2CDC - chains A and B of the 4 polymer chains in the assembly; structure by X-ray diffraction, 1.50 A resolution.

# Chain A (and B)
Molecule: Glucose dehydrogenase glucose 1-dehydrogenase, dhg-1
Source organism: Sulfolobus solfataricus
Notes: EC 1.1.1.47; chain B of this document is another copy of the same molecule, construct and numbering; everything in this record applies to it too
Reference sequence: O93715 (O93715_SULSO); numbering as in UniProt (aligned over 1-366)
Amino-acid sequence (366 residues; row label = number of the first residue in the row):
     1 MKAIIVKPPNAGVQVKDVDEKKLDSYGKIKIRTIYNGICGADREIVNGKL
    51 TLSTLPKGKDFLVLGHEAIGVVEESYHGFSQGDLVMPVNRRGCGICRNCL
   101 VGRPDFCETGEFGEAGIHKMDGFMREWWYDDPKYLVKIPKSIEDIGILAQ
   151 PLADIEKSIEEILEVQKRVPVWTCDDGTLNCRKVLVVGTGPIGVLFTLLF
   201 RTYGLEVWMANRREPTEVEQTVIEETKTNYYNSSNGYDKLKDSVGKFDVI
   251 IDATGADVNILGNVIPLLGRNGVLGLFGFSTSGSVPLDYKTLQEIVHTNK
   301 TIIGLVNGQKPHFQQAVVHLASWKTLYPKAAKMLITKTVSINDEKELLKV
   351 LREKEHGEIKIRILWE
Not modelled in the structure: 51-57
Disulfides: Cys174-Cys181
Differences from the reference sequence: engineered mutation Ala41 (Thr in O93715)
Ion coordination: Zn2+ site 1: Cys39, His66, Glu67; Zn2+ site 2: Cys93, Cys96, Cys99, Cys107
Small-molecule neighbours:
  - NADP (NAP; NADP nicotinamide-adenine-dinucleotide phosphate): Asp154, Val187, Gly188, Thr189, Gly190, Pro191, Ile192, Gly193, Ala210, Asn211, Arg212, Arg213, Ser233, Ala253, Thr254, Gly255, Ala256, Ile260, Phe277, Gly278, Phe279, Leu305, Val306, Asn307, Lys354, His356
  - beta-D-xylopyranose / alpha-D-xylopyranose: Cys39, Ala41, His66, Asn89, Arg90, Glu114, Ile117, Gln150, Asp154, Phe279, Asn307
  - alpha-D-xylopyranose (XYS), molecule 1: Val136, Lys137, Pro139, Gln314, Val317, Val318
  - alpha-D-xylopyranose (XYS), molecule 2: Arg201, Thr202, Gly204
Swiss-Prot annotation at these positions:
  - binding site (Zn(2+)): Cys39, His66, Glu67, Cys93, Cys96, Cys99, Cys107, Gln150
  - binding site (substrate): Asn89, Glu114, Gln150, Asp154, Asn307
  - binding site (NADP(+)): Thr189 to Ile192, Asn211 to Arg213, Phe277 to Phe279, Leu305 to Asn307, Lys354

# How chain A and chain B interact
Residue-residue contacts (40; chain A residue first):
  Val101(A) - Cys174(B)
  Val101(A) - Gly177(B)
  Gly102(A) - Asp175(B)
  Lys133(A) - Asp176(B)
  Pro139(A) - Leu326(B)  hydrophobic
  Ser141(A) - Thr325(B)  hydrogen bond (side chain-backbone)
  Ile142(A) - Thr325(B)
  Lys167(A) - Lys167(B)
  Cys174(A) - Val101(B)
  Asp175(A) - Gly102(B)
  Asp175(A) - Lys133(B)
  Asp176(A) - Lys133(B)
  Asp176(A) - Lys310(B)  salt bridge
  Gly177(A) - Val101(B)
  Gly177(A) - Pro311(B)
  Thr178(A) - Lys310(B)
  Thr178(A) - Pro311(B)
  Thr178(A) - Gln314(B)
  Asn180(A) - Gln314(B)
  Thr202(A) - Val318(B)
  Lys310(A) - Asp176(B)  salt bridge
  Lys310(A) - Thr178(B)
  Pro311(A) - Gly177(B)
  Pro311(A) - Thr178(B)
  Gln314(A) - Thr178(B)
  Gln314(A) - Asn180(B)
  Val318(A) - Thr202(B)
  Val318(A) - Ser322(B)
  Ala321(A) - Thr325(B)  hydrogen bond (backbone-side chain)
  Ala321(A) - Leu326(B)  hydrophobic
  Ser322(A) - Val318(B)
  Ser322(A) - Ala321(B)
  Ser322(A) - Ser322(B)
  Lys324(A) - Thr325(B)
  Thr325(A) - Ser141(B)  hydrogen bond (backbone-side chain)
  Thr325(A) - Ile142(B)
  Thr325(A) - Ala321(B)
  Thr325(A) - Lys324(B)
  Leu326(A) - Pro139(B)  hydrophobic
  Leu326(A) - Ala321(B)  hydrophobic
Other interface residues (no listed pair), chain A (27 interface residues in all): Val171, Thr173, Tyr203, His319
Other interface residues (no listed pair), chain B (25 interface residues in all): Val171, His319

# In short
27 residues of chain A and 25 residues of chain B are in contact; the contacts include 3 hydrogen bonds and 2
salt bridges. Among the polar pairs are Asp176(A)-Lys310(B), Ser141(A)-Thr325(B) and Ala321(A)-Thr325(B).
Bound to chain A: NADP, beta-D-xylopyranose / alpha-D-xylopyranose and alpha-D-xylopyranose.
Both chains are Glucose dehydrogenase glucose 1-dehydrogenase, dhg-1 (Sulfolobus solfataricus). Entry 2CDC
(Sulfolobus solfataricus Glucose Dehydrogenase 1 in complex with NADP and Xylose) was determined by X-ray
diffraction together with 2CD9, 2CDA and 2CDB from the same study.
